4ATD - chains A and B; structure by X-ray diffraction, 2.10 A resolution.

== Chain A (and B) ==
Molecule: Raucaffricine-O-beta-D-glucosidase
Source organism: Rauvolfia serpentina
Notes: EC 3.2.1.125; chain B of this document is another copy of the same molecule, construct and numbering; everything in this record applies to it too
Reference sequence: Q9SPP9 (Q9SPP9_RAUSE); residue numbers follow UniProt; this construct covers 1-513
Sequence (513 residues; numbered 1 to 513; the number before each row is that of its first residue):
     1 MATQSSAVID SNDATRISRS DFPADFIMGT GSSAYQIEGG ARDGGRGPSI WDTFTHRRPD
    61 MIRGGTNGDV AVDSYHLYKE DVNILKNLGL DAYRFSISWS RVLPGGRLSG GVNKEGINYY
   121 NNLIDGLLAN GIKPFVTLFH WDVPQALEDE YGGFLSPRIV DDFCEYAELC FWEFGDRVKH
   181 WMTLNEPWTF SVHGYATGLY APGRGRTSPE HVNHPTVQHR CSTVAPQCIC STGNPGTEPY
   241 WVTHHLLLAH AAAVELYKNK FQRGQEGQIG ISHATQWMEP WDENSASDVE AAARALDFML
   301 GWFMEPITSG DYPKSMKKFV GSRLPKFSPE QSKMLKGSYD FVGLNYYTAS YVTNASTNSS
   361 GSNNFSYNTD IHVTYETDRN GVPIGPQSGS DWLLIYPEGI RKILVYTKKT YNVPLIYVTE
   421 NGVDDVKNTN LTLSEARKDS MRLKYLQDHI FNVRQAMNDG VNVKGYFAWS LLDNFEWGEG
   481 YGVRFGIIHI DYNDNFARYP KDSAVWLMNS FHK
Unresolved in the structure: 1-12, 207-231, 357-363
Curated features (UniProtKB/Swiss-Prot):
  - active site: Glu-186 (Proton donor), Glu-420 (Nucleophile)
  - binding site (a beta-D-glucoside): Gln-36, His-140, Asn-185, Glu-186, Tyr-347, Glu-420, Trp-469, Glu-476, Trp-477, Phe-485
  - site: Ser-390 (Directs the conformation of W-392), Trp-392 (Controls the gate shape and acceptance of substrates)

== How chain A and chain B interact ==
Residue-residue contacts (28):
  Arg-42(A) with Asp-494(B), salt bridge
  His-56(A) with Thr-432(B)
  Pro-59(A) with Thr-429(B); Asn-430(B)
  Asp-60(A) with Asn-430(B)
  Gly-64(A) with Thr-429(B)
  Gly-65(A) with Thr-429(B)
  Thr-66(A) with Asn-493(B)
  Asn-67(A) with Asn-493(B)
  Asp-69(A) with Asn-493(B); Asp-494(B)
  Val-70(A) with Asn-493(B); Asp-494(B); Asn-495(B)
  Thr-429(A) with Pro-59(B); Gly-64(B); Gly-65(B)
  Asn-430(A) with Pro-59(B); Asp-60(B)
  Thr-432(A) with His-56(B)
  Asn-493(A) with Thr-66(B); Asn-67(B); Asp-69(B); Val-70(B)
  Asp-494(A) with Arg-42(B), salt bridge; Asp-69(B); Val-70(B)
  Asn-495(A) with Val-70(B)
Interface residues without a listed pair, chain A (18 interface residues in all): Arg-57, Leu-431
Interface residues without a listed pair, chain B (18 interface residues in all): Arg-57, Leu-431

== Summary ==
Chain A and chain B each contribute 18 residues to their interface, with 2 salt bridges. Its one salt-bridged
contact is Arg-42(A)/Asp-494(B). From UniProt: active-site residues Glu-186(A) and Glu-420(A) and 10
beta-D-glucoside-binding residues on chain A.
Both chains are Raucaffricine-O-beta-D-glucosidase (Rauvolfia serpentina). Entry 4ATD (Crystal structure of
native Raucaffricine glucosidase) was determined by X-ray diffraction together with 4EK7 and 4ATL from the
same study.
